PDB entry 9IRV | electron microscopy, 3.47 A resolution | chains A and C of the 3 polymer chains in the assembly

== Chain A ==
Protein: DARPin
Source organism: synthetic construct
Notes: antibody fragment or engineered binder
Chain sequence (394 residues; row label = number of the first residue in the row):
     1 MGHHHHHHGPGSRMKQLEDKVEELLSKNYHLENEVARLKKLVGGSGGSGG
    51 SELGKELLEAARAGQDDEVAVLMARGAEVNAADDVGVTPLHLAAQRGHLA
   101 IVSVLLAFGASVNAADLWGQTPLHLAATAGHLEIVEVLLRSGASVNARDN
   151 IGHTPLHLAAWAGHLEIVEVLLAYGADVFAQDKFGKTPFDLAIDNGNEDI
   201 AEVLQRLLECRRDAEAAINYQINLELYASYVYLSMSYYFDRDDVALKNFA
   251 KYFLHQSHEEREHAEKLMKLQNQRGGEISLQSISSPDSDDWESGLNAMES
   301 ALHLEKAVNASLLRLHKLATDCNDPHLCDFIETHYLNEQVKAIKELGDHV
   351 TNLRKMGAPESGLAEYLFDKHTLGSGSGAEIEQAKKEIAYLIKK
Not modelled in the structure: 1-53, 218-394

== Chain C ==
Protein: Green fluorescent protein
Source organism: Aequorea victoria
Reference sequence: A0A059PIQ0 (A0A059PIQ0_AEQVI); aligned to UniProt positions 1-231 over residues 1-231
Chain sequence (234 residues; each row starts with the number of its first residue; note: 2 numbers in that range are skipped by the numbering (no residue carries them; nothing is unmodelled there)):
     1 MSKGEELFTGVVPILVELDGDVNGHKFSVRGEGEGDATNGKLTLKFICTT
    51 GKLPVPWPTLVTTL
    66 T
    68 VQCFSRYPDHMKRHDFFKSAMPEGYVQERTISFKDDGTYKTRAEVKFEGD
   118 TLVNRIELKGIDFKEDGNILGHKLEYNFNSHNVYITADKQKNGIKANFKI
   168 RHNVEDGSVQLADHYQQNTPIGDGPVLLPDNHYLSTQSALSKDPNEKRDH
   218 MVLLEFVTAAGITHHHHHH
Not modelled in the structure: 1, 233-236
Covalent attachments: covalent link L64-T66; covalent link T66-V68
Modified / non-standard residues: T66 (chromophore; CRO)
Sequence notes: conflict S2 (Arg in A0A059PIQ0), R30 (Ser in A0A059PIQ0), S72 (Ala in A0A059PIQ0), R80 (Gln in A0A059PIQ0); chromophore (66, 66, 66); expression tag (232-236)

== Chain A / chain C interface ==
Contacting residue pairs (24; chain A residue first):
  R62(A) with E34(C), salt bridge
  L117(A) with D210(C); V219(C), hydrophobic
  W118(A) with T43(C); L44(C), hydrogen bond (side chain-backbone); V219(C); L220(C), hydrogen bond (side chain-backbone)
  Q120(A) with K41(C)
  L125(A) with K41(C)
  T128(A) with N39(C), hydrogen bond (backbone-side chain)
  D149(A) with L221(C)
  I151(A) with Q204(C); A206(C), hydrophobic; L221(C), hydrophobic; F223(C), hydrophobic
  H153(A) with Q204(C)
  W161(A) with N39(C); F223(C), hydrophobic
  A162(A) with R73(C), hydrogen bond (backbone-side chain)
  F184(A) with F145(C); N146(C); S147(C); Q204(C); S205(C)
Also at the interface, not in a pair above, chain A (19 interface residues in all): Q95, R96, N150, L158, D182, K186, N195
Also at the interface, not in a pair above, chain C (22 interface residues in all): V11, K209, P211, V224, T225

== Overview ==
The interface between chain A and chain C involves 19 residues on one side and 22 on the other, with 4
hydrogen bonds and 1 salt bridge. Among the polar pairs are R62(A)-E34(C), W118(A)-L44(C) and W118(A)-L220(C).
Here chain A is DARPin (synthetic construct) and chain C is Green fluorescent protein (Aequorea victoria).
Entry 9IRV (MultiBody Refinement of dimeric DARPin and its bound GFP on a symmetric scaffold) was determined
by electron microscopy, deposited together with 9IVP and 9J48.
